PDB entry 7TJ2 | electron microscopy, 3.20 A resolution | chains C and E of the 8 polymer chains in the assembly

[Chain C (and E)]
Protein: Uridylate-specific endoribonuclease nsp15
From: Severe acute respiratory syndrome coronavirus 2
Notes: EC 4.6.1.-; chain E of this document is another copy of the same molecule, construct and numbering; everything in this record applies to it too
UniProt: P0DTD1 (R1AB_SARS2); residues 2-347 here correspond to UniProt positions 6453-6798 (UniProt number = residue number + 6451)
Amino-acid sequence (350 residues; row label = number of the first residue in the row; numbers below 1 keep their minus sign (Ser-2 is residue -2)):
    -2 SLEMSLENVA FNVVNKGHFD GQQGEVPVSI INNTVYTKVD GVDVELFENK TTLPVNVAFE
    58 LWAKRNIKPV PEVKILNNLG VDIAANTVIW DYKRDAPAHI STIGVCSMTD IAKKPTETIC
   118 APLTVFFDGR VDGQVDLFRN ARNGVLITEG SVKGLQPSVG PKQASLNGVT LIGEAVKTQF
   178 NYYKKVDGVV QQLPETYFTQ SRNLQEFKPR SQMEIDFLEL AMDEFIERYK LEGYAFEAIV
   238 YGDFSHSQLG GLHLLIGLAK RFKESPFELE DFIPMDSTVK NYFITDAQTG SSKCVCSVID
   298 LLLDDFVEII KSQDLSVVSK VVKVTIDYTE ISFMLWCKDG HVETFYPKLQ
Disordered / not traced: -2, 346-347
Construct notes: expression tag (-2 to 1); engineered mutation Ala235 (His6686 in P0DTD1)
Reported in the primary citation:
  - binding site for the 52-nt RNA strand: Trp333
  - catalytic residues: His250, Lys290
  - mutagenesis - H235A: abolished catalytic activity
  - mutagenesis - W333A: decreased catalytic activity on ssRNA
  - mutagenesis - W333A: decreased catalytic activity on dsRNA
  - mutagenesis - E340A: increased catalytic activity

[How chain C and chain E interact]
Residue-residue contacts (31; chain C residue first):
  Glu0(C) - Glu0(E)
  Glu0(C) - Ser2(E)
  Glu0(C) - Glu22(E)
  Met1(C) - Glu4(E)
  Met1(C) - Glu22(E)  hydrogen bond (backbone-side chain)
  Ser2(C) - Glu0(E)
  Ser2(C) - Ser2(E)
  Ser2(C) - Glu4(E)
  Glu4(C) - Met1(E)
  Glu22(C) - Glu0(E)
  Glu22(C) - Met1(E)  hydrogen bond (side chain-backbone)
  Pro24(C) - Ser104(E)
  Val25(C) - Asn53(E)  hydrogen bond (backbone-side chain)
  Val25(C) - Met105(E)
  Ser26(C) - Pro51(E)
  Ser26(C) - Asn53(E)
  Ser26(C) - Met105(E)  hydrogen bond
  Ile27(C) - Ile27(E)  hydrophobic
  Ile27(C) - Pro51(E)
  Ile27(C) - Val52(E)
  Ile27(C) - Asn53(E)  hydrogen bond (backbone-side chain)
  Lys35(C) - Met105(E)
  Pro51(C) - Ser26(E)
  Val52(C) - Ile27(E)  hydrogen bond (backbone-backbone)
  Asn53(C) - Val25(E)  hydrogen bond (side chain-backbone)
  Asn53(C) - Ser26(E)
  Asn53(C) - Ile27(E)  hydrogen bond (side chain-backbone)
  Met105(C) - Pro24(E)  hydrophobic
  Met105(C) - Val25(E)
  Met105(C) - Ser26(E)  hydrogen bond
  Met105(C) - Lys35(E)
Also at the interface, not in a pair above, chain C (19 interface residues in all): Leu3, Asp40, Val54, Glu57, Ser104
Also at the interface, not in a pair above, chain E (19 interface residues in all): Leu3, Asp40, Val54, Glu57

[Overview]
The chain C/chain E interface involves 19 residues from each chain, with 9 hydrogen bonds. Polar contacts
include Met1(C)-Glu22(E), Val25(C)-Asn53(E) and Ser26(C)-Met105(E). The paper reports catalytic residues
His250(C) and Lys290(C); H235A of chain C abolishes catalytic activity; 3 substitutions were tested in all.
Both chains are Uridylate-specific endoribonuclease nsp15 (Severe acute respiratory syndrome coronavirus 2).
Entry 7TJ2 (SARS-CoV-2 endoribonuclease Nsp15 bound to dsRNA) was determined by electron microscopy together
with 7TQV from the same study.
